PDB entry 3HQQ | X-ray diffraction, 5.07 A resolution (low resolution: residue-level contacts below are approximate; hydrogen-bond / salt-bridge calls are withheld) | chains A and J of the 4 polymer chains in the assembly

Chain A (and J):
Protein: Pyruvate kinase
From: Leishmania mexicana
Notes: EC 2.7.1.40; chain J of this document is another copy of the same molecule, construct and numbering; everything in this record applies to it too
UniProtKB: Q27686 (KPYK_LEIME); residues 0-498 here correspond to UniProt positions 1-499 (UniProt number = residue number + 1)
Sequence (499 residues; row label = number of the first residue in the row; numbering starts at 0):
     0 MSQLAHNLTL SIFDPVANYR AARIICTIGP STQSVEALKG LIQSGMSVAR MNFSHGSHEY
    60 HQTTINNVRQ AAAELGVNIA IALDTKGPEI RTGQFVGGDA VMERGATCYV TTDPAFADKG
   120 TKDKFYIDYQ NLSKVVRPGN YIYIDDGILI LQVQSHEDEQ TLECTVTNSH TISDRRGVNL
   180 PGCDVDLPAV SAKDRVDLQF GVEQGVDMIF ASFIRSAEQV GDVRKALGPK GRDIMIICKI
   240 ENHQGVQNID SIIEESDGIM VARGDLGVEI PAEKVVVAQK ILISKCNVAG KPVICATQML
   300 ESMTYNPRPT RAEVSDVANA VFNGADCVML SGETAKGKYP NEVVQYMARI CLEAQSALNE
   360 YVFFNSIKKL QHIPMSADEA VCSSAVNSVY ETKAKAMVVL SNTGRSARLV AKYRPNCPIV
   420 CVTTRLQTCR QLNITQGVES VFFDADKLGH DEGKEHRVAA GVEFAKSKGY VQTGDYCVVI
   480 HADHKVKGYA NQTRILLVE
Unresolved in the structure: 0
Curated features (UniProtKB/Swiss-Prot):
  - binding site (substrate): R49, G263, D264, T296
  - binding site (ATP): N51 to H54, R90
  - binding site (K(+)): N51, S53, D83, T84
  - binding site (Mg(2+)): E240, D264
  - site: K238 (Transition state stabilizer)
Small-molecule neighbours: 2,6-di-O-phosphono-beta-D-fructofuranose (FDP): L399, S400, N401, T402, G403, R404, S405, K453, R456, I479, H480, A481, V485, K486, G487, Y488, A489

Chain A / chain J interface:
Pairs across the interface (36):
  I372(A) - E390(J)
  P373(A) - E390(J)
  A376(A) - I494(J)
  A379(A) - E390(J)
  S382(A) - E390(J)
  S383(A) - S383(J)
  S383(A) - N386(J)
  S383(A) - S387(J)
  N386(A) - K367(J)
  S387(A) - A379(J)
  S387(A) - S383(J)
  Y389(A) - I372(J)
  E390(A) - K367(J)
  E390(A) - I372(J)
  E390(A) - P373(J)
  E390(A) - M374(J)
  E390(A) - A379(J)
  E390(A) - S382(J)
  T391(A) - P373(J)
  K392(A) - I372(J)
  K392(A) - P373(J)
  D482(A) - R493(J)
  H483(A) - H483(J)
  N490(A) - T492(J)
  N490(A) - R493(J)
  N490(A) - I494(J)
  Q491(A) - Q491(J)
  Q491(A) - T492(J)
  T492(A) - N490(J)
  T492(A) - Q491(J)
  T492(A) - T492(J)
  R493(A) - D482(J)
  R493(A) - N490(J)
  I494(A) - A376(J)
  I494(A) - A379(J)
  I494(A) - N490(J)
Interface residues without a listed pair, chain A (23 interface residues in all): K367, M374, V380, Y475
Interface residues without a listed pair, chain J (23 interface residues in all): S375, V380, Y389, T391, K392

Overview:
Chain A and chain J each contribute 23 residues to their interface. Chain A binds
2,6-di-O-phosphono-beta-D-fructofuranose. From UniProt: 4 substrate-binding residues, 5 ATP-binding residues,
4 K+-binding residues and Mg2+-binding residues E240(A) and D264(A) on chain A.
Chain A and chain J are both Pyruvate kinase (Leishmania mexicana); the structure, Crystal structure of
Leishmania mexicana pyruvate kinase (LmPYK) in complex with Fructose 2,6 bisphosphate, was determined by X-ray
diffraction, deposited together with 3HQN, 3HQO and 3HQP.
